8UAA - chains A and G of the 7 polymer chains in the assembly; structure by electron microscopy, 3.40 A resolution.

# Chain A
Molecule: Cell division control protein 48
Source organism: Saccharomyces cerevisiae
Notes: EC 3.6.4.6
UniProt: P25694 (CDC48_YEAST); residues 1-835 here = UniProt positions 1-835
Amino-acid sequence (835 residues; numbered 1 to 835; the number before each row is that of its first residue):
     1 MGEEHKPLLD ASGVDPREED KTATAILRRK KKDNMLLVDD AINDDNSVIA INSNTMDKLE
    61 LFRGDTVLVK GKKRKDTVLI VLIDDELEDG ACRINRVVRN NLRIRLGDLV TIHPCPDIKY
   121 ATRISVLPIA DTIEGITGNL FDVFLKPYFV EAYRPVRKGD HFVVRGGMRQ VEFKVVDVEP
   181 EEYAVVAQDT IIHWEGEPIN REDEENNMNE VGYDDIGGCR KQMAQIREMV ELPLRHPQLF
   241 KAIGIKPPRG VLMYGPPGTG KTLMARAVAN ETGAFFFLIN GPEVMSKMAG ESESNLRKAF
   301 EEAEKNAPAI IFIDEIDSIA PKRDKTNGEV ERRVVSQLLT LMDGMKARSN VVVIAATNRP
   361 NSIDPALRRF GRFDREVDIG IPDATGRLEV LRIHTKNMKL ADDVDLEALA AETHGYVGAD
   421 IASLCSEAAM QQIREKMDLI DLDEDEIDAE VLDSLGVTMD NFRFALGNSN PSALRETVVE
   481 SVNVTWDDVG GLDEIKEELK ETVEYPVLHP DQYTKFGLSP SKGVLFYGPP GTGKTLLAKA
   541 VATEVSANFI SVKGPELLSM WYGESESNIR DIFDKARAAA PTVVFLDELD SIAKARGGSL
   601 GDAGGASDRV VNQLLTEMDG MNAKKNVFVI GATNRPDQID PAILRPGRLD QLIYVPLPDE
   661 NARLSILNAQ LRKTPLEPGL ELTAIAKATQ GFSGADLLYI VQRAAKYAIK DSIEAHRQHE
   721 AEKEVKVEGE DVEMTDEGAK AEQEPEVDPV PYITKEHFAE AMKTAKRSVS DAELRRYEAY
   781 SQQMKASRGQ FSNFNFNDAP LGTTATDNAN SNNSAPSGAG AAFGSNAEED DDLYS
Not modelled in the structure: 1-210, 243-245, 444-446, 726-743, 785-835
Bound ions: Mg2+ site 1: T262 (together with 08T); Mg2+ site 2: T535 (together with 08T)
Ligand contacts:
  - 08T ([[[(2R,3S,4R,5R)-5-(6-aminopurin-9-yl)-3,4-bis(oxidanyl)oxolan-2-yl]methoxy-oxidanyl-phosphoryl]oxy-oxidanyl-phosphoryl]oxy-tris(fluoranyl)beryllium): D215, I216, G217, P256, P257, G258, T259, G260, K261, T262, L263, N358, V390, H394, G418, A419
  - 08T: D488, V489, G490, L492, P529, P530, G531, T532, G533, K534, T535, L536, D587, E588, N634, I666, Q670, G694, A695, L698
Swiss-Prot annotation at these positions:
  - binding site (ATP): P257 to L263, N358, H394, G531 to L536
  - modified residue: S472 (Phosphoserine), S519 (Phosphoserine), T735 (Phosphothreonine), S770 (Phosphoserine)
  - cross-link (Glycyl lysine isopeptide (Lys-Gly)): K305 (interchain with G-Cter in ubiquitin), K322 (interchain with G-Cter in ubiquitin), K346 (interchain with G-Cter in ubiquitin), K522 (interchain with G-Cter in ubiquitin), K539 (interchain with G-Cter in ubiquitin), K594 (interchain with G-Cter in ubiquitin), K673 (interchain with G-Cter in ubiquitin)
  - mutagenesis: K261 (K261A: Moderate reduction in growth rate; K261T: Probable loss of ATP binding. Complete loss of catalytic activity), E315 (E315A: Moderate reduction in growth rate; E315D: Severe loss of catalytic activity without affecting cooperativity between the 2 ATP-binding regions. Slight reduction in growth rate ...), N358 (N358A: Slight reduction in growth rate. Restores cell growth; when associated with Q-315), R369 (R369A: No effect on growth rate. Restores cell growth; when associated with Q-315), P471 (P471A/S: Restores cell growth; when associated with Q-315), R475 (R475H: Restores cell growth; when associated with Q-315), K534 (K534A/T: Severe loss of catalytic activity. Lethal), E588 (E588D: Moderate reduction in growth rate; E588Q: Lethal), R645 (R645A: Lethal)
What the authors report for this chain:
  - catalytic residues: E315, R369, R372, E588, R645, R648 (citing earlier work)

# Chain G
Molecule: Substrate
Source organism: Saccharomyces cerevisiae
Amino-acid sequence (22 residues; row label = number of the first residue in the row):
     1 AAAAAAAAAA AAAVAVAVAV AA

# Chain A / chain G interface
Residue-residue contacts (14):
  K287(A) with A1(G); A2(G)
  M288(A) with A1(G)
  A289(A) with A1(G)
  M560(A) with A13(G), hydrophobic; V14(G), hydrogen bond (backbone-backbone)
  W561(A) with A11(G), hydrophobic; A12(G)
  Y562(A) with A12(G), hydrogen bond (backbone-backbone)
  D602(A) with A15(G); A17(G)
  A603(A) with V14(G); A15(G); V16(G), hydrophobic

# Overview
8 residues of chain A face 9 of chain G across their interface, with 2 hydrogen bonds. Backbone hydrogen bonds
pair M560(A)-V14(G) and Y562(A)-A12(G). Bound to chain A: compound 08T and 08T. Curated annotation (UniProt)
lists 15 ATP-binding residues and 9 mutagenesis sites on chain A. The paper reports catalytic residues
E315(A), R369(A) and R372(A) among others.
Here chain A is Cell division control protein 48 and chain G is Substrate, both from Saccharomyces cerevisiae.
Entry 8UAA (Cdc48-Shp1 unfolding native substrate, Class 3) was determined by electron microscopy, deposited
together with 8U7T, 8U8I, 8U9C, 8U9P, 8U9Q, 8U9Z and 3 further entries.
